PDB entry 7NX3 | X-ray diffraction, 2.81 A resolution | chains D and E of the 3 polymer chains in the assembly

Chain D:
Protein: Fab324 Light Chain
From: Mus musculus
Amino-acid sequence (218 residues; each row starts with the number of its first residue):
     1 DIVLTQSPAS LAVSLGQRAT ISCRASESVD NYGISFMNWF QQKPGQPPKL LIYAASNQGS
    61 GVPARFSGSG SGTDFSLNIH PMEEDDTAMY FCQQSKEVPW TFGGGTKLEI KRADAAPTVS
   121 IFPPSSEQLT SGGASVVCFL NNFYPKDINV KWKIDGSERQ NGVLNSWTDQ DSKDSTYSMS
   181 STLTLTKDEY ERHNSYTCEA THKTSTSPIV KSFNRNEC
Not modelled in the structure: 217-218
Cystine bridges: C23-C92, C138-C198

Chain E:
Protein: Fab324 HeavyChain
From: Mus musculus
Amino-acid sequence (231 residues; numbered 1 to 231; the number before each row is that of its first residue):
     1 QVQLQQSGAE LVKPGASVKI SCKASGYAFS SYWVNWVKQR PGKGLEWIGQ IYPGDGDTNY
    61 NGKFKGKATL TADKSSSTAY MQLSSLTSED SAVYFCARSR GYFYGSTYDS WGQGTTLTVS
   121 SAKTTPPSVY PLAPGSAAQT NSMVTLGCLV KGYFPEPVTV TWNSGSLSSG VHTFPAVLQS
   181 DLYTLSSSVT VPSSTWPSET VTCNVAHPAS STKVDKKIVP RDCGGGTDEV D
Not modelled in the structure: 1, 135-141, 221-231
Cystine bridges: C22-C96, C148-C203

Chain D / chain E interface:
Contacting residue pairs (67; chain D residue first):
  I34(D) - Y102(E)
  F36(D) - Y102(E)  hydrophobic
  F36(D) - G105(E)
  F36(D) - S106(E)
  N38(D) - G105(E)  hydrogen bond (side chain-backbone)
  N38(D) - T107(E)
  F40(D) - T107(E)
  F40(D) - Y108(E)  hydrophobic
  Q42(D) - Q39(E)  hydrogen bond
  P47(D) - F95(E)  hydrophobic
  P47(D) - W111(E)  hydrophobic
  P47(D) - G112(E)
  P48(D) - W111(E)  hydrogen bond (backbone-side chain)
  L50(D) - T107(E)
  L50(D) - Y108(E)
  Y53(D) - F103(E)
  Y53(D) - Y104(E)
  F91(D) - G44(E)
  F91(D) - L45(E)  hydrophobic
  Q93(D) - T107(E)  hydrogen bond
  S95(D) - G105(E)
  S95(D) - S106(E)  hydrogen bond (side chain-backbone)
  P99(D) - W47(E)  hydrophobic
  W100(D) - N35(E)
  W100(D) - W47(E)
  W100(D) - Q50(E)
  W100(D) - S99(E)
  W100(D) - S106(E)
  W100(D) - Y108(E)
  F102(D) - L45(E)
  F102(D) - E46(E)
  F102(D) - W47(E)
  F102(D) - Y108(E)  hydrophobic
  S120(D) - T145(E)  hydrogen bond
  F122(D) - L132(E)
  F122(D) - A133(E)
  F122(D) - P134(E)
  F122(D) - T145(E)
  P123(D) - A133(E)
  S125(D) - Y130(E)
  S125(D) - P131(E)  hydrogen bond (side chain-backbone)
  E127(D) - Y130(E)
  E127(D) - K216(E)  salt bridge
  Q128(D) - Y130(E)
  S135(D) - K151(E)  hydrogen bond
  V137(D) - L132(E)  hydrophobic
  F139(D) - L132(E)  hydrophobic
  F139(D) - F174(E)  hydrophobic
  F139(D) - S186(E)
  F139(D) - S187(E)
  F139(D) - S188(E)
  N141(D) - H172(E)
  N141(D) - F174(E)
  N141(D) - S188(E)
  N142(D) - H172(E)  hydrogen bond
  L164(D) - V177(E)  hydrophobic
  L164(D) - Q179(E)
  N165(D) - V177(E)
  S166(D) - F174(E)
  S166(D) - P175(E)  hydrogen bond (side chain-backbone)
  W167(D) - P175(E)
  T168(D) - F174(E)
  S178(D) - H172(E)  hydrogen bond
  S178(D) - F174(E)
  M179(D) - F174(E)
  S180(D) - F174(E)
  T184(D) - K151(E)
Interface residues without a listed pair, chain D (42 interface residues in all): Y32, Q46, A54, V98, I121, S131, T182
Interface residues without a listed pair, chain E (43 interface residues in all): V37, N59, Y60, N61, R100, L146, G147, L149, T173

In short:
42 residues of chain D and 43 residues of chain E are in contact; the contacts include 11 hydrogen bonds and 1
salt bridge. Polar contacts include E127(D)-K216(E), N38(D)-G105(E) and Q42(D)-Q39(E).
Chain D is Fab324 Light Chain and chain E is Fab324 HeavyChain, both from Mus musculus; the structure, Crystal
structure of ALK in complex with Fab324, was determined by X-ray diffraction (same publication as 7NWZ, 7NX0,
7NX1, 7NX2 and 7NX4).
